1NH2 - chains F and A of the 6 polymer chains in the assembly; structure by X-ray diffraction, 1.90 A resolution.

Chain F:
Molecule: 16-nt DNA strand
Sequence (16 nucleotides; row label = number of the first residue in the row):
     1 GTTTTATATA CATACA

Chain A:
Name: Transcription initiation factor TFIID
Organism: Saccharomyces cerevisiae
Notes: fragment: c-terminal 180 residues
Reference sequence: P13393 (TBP_YEAST); residues 61-240 here correspond to UniProt positions 60-239 (UniProt number = residue number - 1)
Chain sequence (180 residues; row label = number of the first residue in the row):
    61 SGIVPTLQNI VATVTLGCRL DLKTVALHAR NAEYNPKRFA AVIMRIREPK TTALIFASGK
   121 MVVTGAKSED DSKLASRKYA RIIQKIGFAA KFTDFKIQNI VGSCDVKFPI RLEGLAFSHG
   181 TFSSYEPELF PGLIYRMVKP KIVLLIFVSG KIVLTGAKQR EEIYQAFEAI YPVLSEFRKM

Interface between chain F and chain A:
Residue-residue contacts - 32 pairs, chain F then chain A:
  DG1(F) with Phe99(A), base contact
  DT2(F) with Phe99(A), base contact; Leu114(A), base contact
  DT3(F) with Ile103(A), phosphate contact; Arg105(A), phosphate contact; Thr112(A), phosphate contact; Leu114(A), sugar contact; Thr124(A), base contact
  DT4(F) with Asn69(A), hydrogen bond to the base; Val71(A), base contact; Arg105(A), salt bridge to the phosphate; Thr112(A), hydrogen bond to the phosphate; Thr124(A), hydrogen bond to the sugar; Gly125(A), phosphate contact
  DT5(F) with Gln68(A), sugar contact; Asn69(A), hydrogen bond to the base; Lys110(A), phosphate contact; Val161(A), base contact
  DA6(F) with Gln68(A), sugar contact; Val161(A), base contact; Ser163(A), sugar contact; Val213(A), base contact
  DT7(F) with Leu205(A), base contact; Phe207(A), base contact; Lys211(A), phosphate contact; Val213(A), sugar contact
  DA8(F) with Phe190(A), base contact; Pro191(A), base contact; Phe207(A), sugar contact; Ser209(A), hydrogen bond to the phosphate; Lys211(A), phosphate contact
  DT9(F) with Pro191(A), sugar contact
Also at the interface, not in a pair above, chain A (22 interface residues in all): Lys127, Val208

Overview:
9 residues of chain F and 22 residues of chain A are in contact, with 5 hydrogen bonds and 1 salt bridge.
Among the polar pairs are DT4(F)-Asn69(A), DT5(F)-Asn69(A) and DT4(F)-Thr124(A).
Chain F is a 16-nt DNA strand and chain A is Transcription initiation factor TFIID (Saccharomyces cerevisiae);
the structure, Crystal structure of a yeast TFIIA/TBP/DNA complex, was determined by X-ray diffraction,
deposited together with 1NVP.
